PDB entry 6M4H | electron microscopy, 3.90 A resolution | chains I and E of the 10 polymer chains in the assembly

== Chain I ==
Molecule: 147-nt DNA strand
Source organism: Homo sapiens
Sequence (147 nucleotides; numbered 1 to 147; the number before each row is that of its first residue):
     1 ATCGGATGTATATATCTGACACGTGCCTGGAGACTAGGGAGTAATCCCCT
    51 TGGCGGTTAAAACGCGGGGGACAGCGCGTACGTGCGTTTAAGCGGTGCTA
   101 GAGCTGTCTACGACCAATTGAGCGGCCTCGGCACCGGGATTCTCGAT
Disordered / not traced: 1-22, 126-147

== Chain E ==
Name: Histone H3.1
Source organism: Homo sapiens
UniProtKB: P68431 (H31_HUMAN); residues 0-135 here correspond to UniProt positions 1-136 (UniProt number = residue number + 1)
Sequence (136 residues; numbered 0 to 135; the number before each row is that of its first residue; numbering starts at 0):
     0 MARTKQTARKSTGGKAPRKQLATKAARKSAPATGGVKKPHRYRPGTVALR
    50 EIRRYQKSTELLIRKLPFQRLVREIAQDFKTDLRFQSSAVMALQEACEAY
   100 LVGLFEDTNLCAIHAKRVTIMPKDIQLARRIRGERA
Disordered / not traced: 0-59, 134-135
Curated features (UniProtKB/Swiss-Prot):
  - modified residue: Arg-2 (Asymmetric dimethylarginine), Thr-3 (Phosphothreonine), Lys-4 (Allysine), Gln-5 (5-glutamyl dopamine), Thr-6 (Phosphothreonine), Arg-8 (Citrulline), Lys-9 (N6,N6,N6-trimethyllysine), Ser-10 (ADP-ribosylserine), Thr-11 (Phosphothreonine), Lys-14 (N6-(2-hydroxyisobutyryl)lysine), Arg-17 (Asymmetric dimethylarginine), Lys-18 (N6-(2-hydroxyisobutyryl)lysine), Lys-23 (N6-(2-hydroxyisobutyryl)lysine), Arg-26 (Citrulline), Lys-27 (N6,N6,N6-trimethyllysine), Ser-28 (ADP-ribosylserine), Lys-36 (N6,N6,N6-trimethyllysine), Lys-37 (N6-methyllysine), Tyr-41 (Phosphotyrosine), Lys-56 (N6,N6,N6-trimethyllysine) and 8 more in UniProt
  - lipidation: Lys-18 (N6-decanoyllysine)

== How chain I and chain E interact ==
Pairs across the interface (13; chain I residue first):
  DT50(I) with Phe-84(E), phosphate contact; Gln-85(E), phosphate contact; Ser-86(E), phosphate contact
  DT51(I) with Arg-72(E), salt bridge to the phosphate; Arg-83(E), phosphate contact; Phe-84(E), hydrogen bond to the phosphate
  DA60(I) with Arg-63(E), salt bridge to the phosphate
  DA61(I) with Arg-63(E), salt bridge to the phosphate
  DA71(I) with Arg-116(E), phosphate contact; Val-117(E), hydrogen bond to the phosphate; Thr-118(E), hydrogen bond to the phosphate; Met-120(E), phosphate contact
  DC72(I) with Met-120(E), phosphate contact
Interface residues without a listed pair, chain I (7 interface residues in all): DG70
Interface residues without a listed pair, chain E (12 interface residues in all): Gln-68, Lys-115

== Overview ==
The interface between chain I and chain E involves 7 residues on one side and 12 on the other; the contacts
include 3 hydrogen bonds and 3 salt bridges. Polar contacts include DT51(I)/Phe-84(E), DA71(I)/Val-117(E) and
DA71(I)/Thr-118(E).
Here chain I is a 147-nt DNA strand and chain E is Histone H3.1, both from Homo sapiens. Entry 6M4H
(Structural mechanism of nucleosome dynamics governed by human histone variants H2A.B and H2A.Z.2.2) was
determined by electron microscopy (same publication as 6M4G).
